Entry 7OBA (electron microscopy, 3.10 A resolution); this record covers chains B and C of the 14 polymer chains in the assembly.

Chain B:
Name: DNA-directed RNA polymerase I subunit RPA2
Organism: Homo sapiens
Notes: EC 2.7.7.6
UniProtKB: Q9H9Y6 (RPA2_HUMAN); residues 1-1135 here = UniProt positions 1-1135
Chain sequence (1135 residues; each row starts with the number of its first residue):
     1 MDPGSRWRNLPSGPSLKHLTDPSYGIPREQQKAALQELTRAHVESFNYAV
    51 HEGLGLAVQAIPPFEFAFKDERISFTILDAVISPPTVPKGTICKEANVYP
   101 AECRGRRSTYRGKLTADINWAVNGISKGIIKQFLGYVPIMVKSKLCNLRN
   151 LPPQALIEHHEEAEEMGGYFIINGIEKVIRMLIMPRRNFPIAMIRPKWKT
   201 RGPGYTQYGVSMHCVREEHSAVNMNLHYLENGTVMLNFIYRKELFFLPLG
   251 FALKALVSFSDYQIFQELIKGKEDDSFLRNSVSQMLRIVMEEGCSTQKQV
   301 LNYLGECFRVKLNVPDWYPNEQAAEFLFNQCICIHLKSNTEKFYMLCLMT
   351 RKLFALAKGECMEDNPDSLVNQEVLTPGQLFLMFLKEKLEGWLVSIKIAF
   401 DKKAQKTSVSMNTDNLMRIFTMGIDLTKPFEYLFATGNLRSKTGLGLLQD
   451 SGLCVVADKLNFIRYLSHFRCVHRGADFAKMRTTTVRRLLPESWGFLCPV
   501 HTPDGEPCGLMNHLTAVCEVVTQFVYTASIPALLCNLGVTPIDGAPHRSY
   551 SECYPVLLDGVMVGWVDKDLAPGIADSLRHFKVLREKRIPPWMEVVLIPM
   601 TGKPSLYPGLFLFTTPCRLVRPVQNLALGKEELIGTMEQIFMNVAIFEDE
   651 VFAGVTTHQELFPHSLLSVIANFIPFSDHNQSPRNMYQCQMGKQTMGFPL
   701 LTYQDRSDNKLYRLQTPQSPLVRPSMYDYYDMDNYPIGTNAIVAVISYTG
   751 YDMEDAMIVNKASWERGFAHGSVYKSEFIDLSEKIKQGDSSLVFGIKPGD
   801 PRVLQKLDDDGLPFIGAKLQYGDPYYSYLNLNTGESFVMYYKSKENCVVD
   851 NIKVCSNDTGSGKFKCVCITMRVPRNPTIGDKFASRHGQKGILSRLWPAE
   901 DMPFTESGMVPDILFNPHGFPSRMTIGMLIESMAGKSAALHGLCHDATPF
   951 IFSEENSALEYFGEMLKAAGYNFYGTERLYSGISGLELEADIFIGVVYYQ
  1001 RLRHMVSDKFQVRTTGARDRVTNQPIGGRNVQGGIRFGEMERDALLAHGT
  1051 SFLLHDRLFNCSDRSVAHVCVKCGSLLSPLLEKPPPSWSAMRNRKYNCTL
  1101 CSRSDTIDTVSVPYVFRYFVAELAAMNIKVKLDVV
Disordered / not traced: 1027-1033, 1135
Curated features (UniProtKB/Swiss-Prot):
  - zinc finger: Cys1070 to Cys1101 (C4-type)
  - region: Ile194 to Tyr208 (Loop B), Leu236 to Leu247 (Loop A), Leu439 to Leu453 (Fork loop 1), Arg474 to Leu489 (Fork loop 2)
  - binding site (RNA): Arg180, Asp367, Lys890
  - binding site (Mg(2+)): Asp755
  - binding site (DNA): Arg1020, Arg1036
  - binding site (Zn(2+)): Cys1070, Cys1073, Cys1098, Cys1101
  - site: Tyr687 (Active site gating)
  - modified residue: Ser1051 (Phosphoserine)
  - natural variant: Ser682 (S682R: In TCS4; uncertain significance), Arg1003 (R1003C: In TCS4; R1003S: In TCS4)
Bound ions: Zn2+: Cys1070, Cys1073, Cys1098

Chain C:
Name: DNA-directed RNA polymerases I and III subunit RPAC1
Organism: Homo sapiens
UniProtKB: O15160 (RPAC1_HUMAN); numbering as in UniProt (aligned over 1-346)
Chain sequence (346 residues; each row starts with the number of its first residue):
     1 MAASQAVEEMRSRVVLGEFGVRNVHTTDFPGNYSGYDDAWDQDRFEKNFR
    51 VDVVHMDENSLEFDMVGIDAAIANAFRRILLAEVPTMAVEKVLVYNNTSI
   101 VQDEILAHRLGLIPIHADPRLFEYRNQGDEEGTEIDTLQFRLQVRCTRNP
   151 HAAKDSSDPNELYVNHKVYTRHMTWIPLGNQADLFPEGTIRPVHDDILIA
   201 QLRPGQEIDLLMHCVKGIGKDHAKFSPVATASYRLLPDITLLEPVEGEAA
   251 EELSRCFSPGVIEVQEVQGKKVARVANPRLDTFSREIFRNEKLKKVVRLA
   301 RVRDHYIFSVESTGVLPPDVLVSEAIKVLMGKCRRFLDELDAVQMD
Disordered / not traced: 1-37
Curated features (UniProtKB/Swiss-Prot):
  - modified residue: Ala2 (N-acetylalanine), Ser4 (Phosphoserine)
  - natural variant: Thr26 (T26I: In HLD11), Asn32 (N32I: In HLD11), Met65 (M65V: In HLD11), Asn74 (N74S: In HLD11), Val94 (V94A: In HLD11), Arg109 (R109H: In HLD11), Gly132 (G132D: In HLD11), Cys146 (C146R: In HLD11), Arg191 (R191Q: In HLD11), Ile262 (I262T: In HLD11), Arg279 (R279Q: In TCS3; R279W: In TCS3), Lys295 (deletion: In HLD11), 1 further natural variant entry in UniProt

How chain B and chain C interact:
Residue-residue contacts - 50 pairs, chain B then chain C:
  Arg713(B) - Gln102(C)  hydrogen bond
  Gln715(B) - Gln102(C)
  Gln715(B) - Ile105(C)
  Lys761(B) - Lys220(C)
  Ala762(B) - Ala223(C)  hydrophobic
  Glu765(B) - His108(C)  hydrogen bond (backbone-side chain)
  Glu765(B) - Asp221(C)
  Glu765(B) - His222(C)  salt bridge
  Glu765(B) - Ala223(C)  hydrogen bond (side chain-backbone)
  Arg766(B) - His108(C)
  Arg766(B) - Leu112(C)
  Gly816(B) - Asp103(C)
  Val848(B) - Glu104(C)
  Arg872(B) - Gln102(C)
  Arg872(B) - Asp103(C)  salt bridge
  Arg872(B) - Glu104(C)
  Pro874(B) - Glu104(C)
  Glu900(B) - Arg77(C)  hydrogen bond (backbone-side chain)
  Glu900(B) - Arg78(C)
  Glu900(B) - Ala82(C)
  Glu900(B) - Lys220(C)  salt bridge
  Asp901(B) - Arg78(C)  salt bridge
  Phe904(B) - Arg77(C)
  Phe904(B) - Tyr233(C)
  Glu906(B) - Arg234(C)  salt bridge
  Glu906(B) - Thr282(C)
  Glu906(B) - Arg301(C)
  Gly908(B) - Thr230(C)  hydrogen bond (backbone-side chain)
  Gly908(B) - Ser232(C)
  Lys967(B) - Glu286(C)
  Gly970(B) - Ser284(C)  hydrogen bond (backbone-side chain)
  Tyr971(B) - Ser284(C)
  Asn972(B) - Ser284(C)
  Phe973(B) - Glu286(C)
  Phe973(B) - Arg289(C)
  Tyr974(B) - Arg289(C)  hydrogen bond
  Arg978(B) - Phe283(C)
  Tyr980(B) - Tyr233(C)
  Tyr980(B) - Arg234(C)
  Tyr980(B) - Leu235(C)  hydrogen bond (side chain-backbone)
  Tyr980(B) - Arg301(C)  hydrogen bond
  Gly982(B) - Asn74(C)  hydrogen bond (backbone-side chain)
  Gly982(B) - Arg77(C)
  Gly982(B) - Arg78(C)  hydrogen bond (backbone-side chain)
  Ile983(B) - Arg78(C)
  Ser984(B) - Asn74(C)  hydrogen bond (backbone-side chain)
  Gly985(B) - Ala70(C)
  Gly985(B) - Asn74(C)
  Gly985(B) - Tyr233(C)  hydrogen bond (backbone-side chain)
  Glu987(B) - Arg301(C)  salt bridge
Interface residues without a listed pair, chain B (33 interface residues in all): Gly767, His770, Tyr774, Ser981, Leu986
Interface residues without a listed pair, chain C (28 interface residues in all): Leu81, Asp281

Overview:
33 residues of chain B and 28 residues of chain C are in contact; the contacts include 13 hydrogen bonds and 6
salt bridges. Among the polar pairs are Glu765(B)-His222(C), Arg872(B)-Asp103(C) and Glu900(B)-Lys220(C).
Chain B is DNA-directed RNA polymerase I subunit RPA2 and chain C is DNA-directed RNA polymerases I and III
subunit RPAC1, both from Homo sapiens; the structure, Cryo-EM structure of human RNA Polymerase I in complex
with RRN3, was determined by electron microscopy together with 7OB9 and 7OBB from the same study.
